Entry 3OYK (X-ray diffraction, 2.72 A resolution); this record covers chains A and C of the 4 polymer chains in the assembly.

== Chain A ==
Molecule: PFV integrase
Source organism: Human spumaretrovirus
Notes: fragment: to 1143
UniProtKB: P14350 (POL_FOAMV); residues 1-392 here correspond to UniProt positions 752-1143 (UniProt number = residue number + 751)
Chain sequence (395 residues; numbered -2 to 392; the number before each row is that of its first residue; numbers below 1 keep their minus sign (Gly-2 is residue -2)):
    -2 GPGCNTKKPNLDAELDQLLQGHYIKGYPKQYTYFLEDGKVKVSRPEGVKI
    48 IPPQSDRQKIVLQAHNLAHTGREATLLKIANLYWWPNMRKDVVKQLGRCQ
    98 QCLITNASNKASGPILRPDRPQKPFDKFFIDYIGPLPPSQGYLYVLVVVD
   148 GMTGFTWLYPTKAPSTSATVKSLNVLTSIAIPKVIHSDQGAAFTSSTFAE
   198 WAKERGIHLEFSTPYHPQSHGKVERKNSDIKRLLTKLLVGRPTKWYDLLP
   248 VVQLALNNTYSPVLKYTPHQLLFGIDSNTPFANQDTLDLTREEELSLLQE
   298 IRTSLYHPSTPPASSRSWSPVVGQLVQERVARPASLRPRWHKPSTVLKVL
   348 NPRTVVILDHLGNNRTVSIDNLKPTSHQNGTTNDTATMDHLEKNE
Disordered / not traced: -2 to 7, 376-392
Construct notes: expression tag (-2 to 0); engineered mutation His217 (Gly968 in P14350); variant Gly218 (Ser969 in P14350)
Bound ions: Zn2+: His62, His66, Cys96, Cys99; Mn2+: Asp128, Glu221 (shared with 1 residue of chain D)
What the authors report for this chain:
  - Mn2+ coordination: Asp128, Glu221
  - conformationally variable residues: Asp185
  - contacts within the chain: Ser209-His217 (hydrogen bond)
  - mutagenesis - N224H: decreased catalytic activity

== Chain C ==
Molecule: 19-nt DNA strand
Sequence (19 nucleotides; each row starts with the number of its first residue):
     1 ATTGTCATGGAATTTCGCA

== How chain A and chain C interact ==
Pairs across the interface - 43 pairs, chain A then chain C:
  Ile112(A) - DG4(C)  phosphate contact
  Ile112(A) - DT5(C)  base contact
  Leu113(A) - DT3(C)  base contact
  Leu113(A) - DG4(C)  hydrogen bond to the phosphate
  Arg114(A) - DG4(C)  sugar contact
  Arg114(A) - DT5(C)  salt bridge to the phosphate
  Pro115(A) - DT3(C)  base contact
  Pro115(A) - DG4(C)  phosphate contact
  Pro115(A) - DT5(C)  phosphate contact
  Lys124(A) - DT3(C)  base contact
  His183(A) - DT3(C)  salt bridge to the phosphate
  Glu207(A) - DT2(C)  phosphate contact
  Glu207(A) - DT3(C)  base contact
  Phe208(A) - DT2(C)  phosphate contact
  Phe208(A) - DT3(C)  phosphate contact
  Ser209(A) - DT3(C)  phosphate contact
  Thr210(A) - DT2(C)  phosphate contact
  Thr210(A) - DT3(C)  hydrogen bond to the phosphate
  His213(A) - DG4(C)  salt bridge to the phosphate
  Gln215(A) - DG4(C)  sugar contact
  Ser216(A) - DT3(C)  hydrogen bond to the phosphate
  Gly218(A) - DG4(C)  hydrogen bond to the base
  Gly218(A) - DT5(C)  sugar contact
  Lys219(A) - DT5(C)  sugar contact
  Lys219(A) - DC6(C)  salt bridge to the phosphate
  Arg222(A) - DG4(C)  base contact
  Arg222(A) - DT5(C)  hydrogen bond to the base
  Arg222(A) - DC6(C)  hydrogen bond to the base
  Arg222(A) - DA7(C)  hydrogen bond to the sugar
  Asp226(A) - DA7(C)  sugar contact
  Arg229(A) - DA7(C)  hydrogen bond to the phosphate
  Arg229(A) - DT8(C)  salt bridge to the phosphate
  Ser258(A) - DA7(C)  hydrogen bond to the phosphate
  Pro259(A) - DA7(C)  phosphate contact
  Pro259(A) - DT8(C)  base contact
  Lys345(A) - DA1(C)  base contact
  Leu347(A) - DT2(C)  sugar contact
  Asn348(A) - DT2(C)  hydrogen bond to the base
  Asn348(A) - DT3(C)  hydrogen bond to the sugar
  Arg350(A) - DG4(C)  salt bridge to the phosphate
  Thr351(A) - DT3(C)  sugar contact
  Thr363(A) - DA1(C)  sugar contact
  Thr363(A) - DT2(C)  sugar contact
Interface residues without a listed pair, chain A (30 interface residues in all): Arg117, Glu221, Lys233, Val353

== Summary ==
30 residues of chain A face 8 of chain C across their interface, with 11 hydrogen bonds and 6 salt bridges.
Polar contacts include Gly218(A)-DG4(C), Arg222(A)-DT5(C) and Arg222(A)-DC6(C). His62(A), His66(A), Cys96(A)
and Cys99(A) form the Zn2+ site. From the paper: N224H of chain A reduces catalytic activity; Mn2+
coordination by Asp128(A) and Glu221(A).
Chain A is PFV integrase (Human spumaretrovirus) and chain C is a 19-nt DNA strand; the structure, Crystal
structure of the PFV S217H mutant intasome bound to manganese, was determined by X-ray diffraction (same
publication as 3OYA, 3OYB, 3OYC, 3OYD, 3OYE, 3OYF and 4 further entries).
